Entry 5HA1 (X-ray diffraction, 1.35 A resolution); this record covers chain A.

[Chain A]
Molecule: Retinol-binding protein 1
Source organism: Homo sapiens
UniProtKB: P09455 (RET1_HUMAN); residues 1-134 here correspond to UniProt positions 2-135 (UniProt number = residue number + 1)
Amino-acid sequence (140 residues; row label = number of the first residue in the row):
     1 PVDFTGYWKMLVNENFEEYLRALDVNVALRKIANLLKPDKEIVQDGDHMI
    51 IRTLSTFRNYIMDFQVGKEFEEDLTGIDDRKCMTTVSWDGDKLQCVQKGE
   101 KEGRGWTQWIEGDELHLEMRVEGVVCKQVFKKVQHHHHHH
Construct notes: expression tag (135-140)
Small-molecule neighbours: retinylamine (RNE; (2E,4E,6E,8E)-3,7-dimethyl-9-(2,6,6-trimethylcyclohexen-1-yl)nona-2,4,6,8-tetraen-1-amine): F16, Y19, L20, L29, A33, L36, K40, I51, T53, S55, F57, R58, N59, Y60, M62, G76, I77, W106, Q108, L117, M119
Curated features (UniProtKB/Swiss-Prot):
  - region: R21 to K31 (Important for interaction with STRA6)
  - binding site (all-trans-retinol): K40, M62, Q108
What the authors report for this chain:
  - binding site for retinylamine: Q108

[In short]
Chain A binds retinylamine. UniProt lists 3 all-trans-retinol-binding residues. The paper reports a binding
site for retinylamine at Q108.
Chain A is Retinol-binding protein 1 (Homo sapiens); the structure, Crystal structure of human cellular
retinol binding protein 1 in complex with retinylamine, was determined by X-ray diffraction (same publication
as 5H8T, 5H9A and 5HBS).
